PDB entry 6VXE | X-ray diffraction, 2.46 A resolution | chain A

# Chain A
Name: Trans-4-hydroxy-L-proline dehydratase
Source organism: Clostridioides difficile 70-100-2010
Notes: EC 4.2.1.172
UniProtKB: A0A031WDE4 (HYPD_CLODI); numbering as in UniProt (aligned over 1-789)
Sequence (809 residues; row label = number of the first residue in the row; numbers below 1 keep their minus sign (Met-19 is residue -19)):
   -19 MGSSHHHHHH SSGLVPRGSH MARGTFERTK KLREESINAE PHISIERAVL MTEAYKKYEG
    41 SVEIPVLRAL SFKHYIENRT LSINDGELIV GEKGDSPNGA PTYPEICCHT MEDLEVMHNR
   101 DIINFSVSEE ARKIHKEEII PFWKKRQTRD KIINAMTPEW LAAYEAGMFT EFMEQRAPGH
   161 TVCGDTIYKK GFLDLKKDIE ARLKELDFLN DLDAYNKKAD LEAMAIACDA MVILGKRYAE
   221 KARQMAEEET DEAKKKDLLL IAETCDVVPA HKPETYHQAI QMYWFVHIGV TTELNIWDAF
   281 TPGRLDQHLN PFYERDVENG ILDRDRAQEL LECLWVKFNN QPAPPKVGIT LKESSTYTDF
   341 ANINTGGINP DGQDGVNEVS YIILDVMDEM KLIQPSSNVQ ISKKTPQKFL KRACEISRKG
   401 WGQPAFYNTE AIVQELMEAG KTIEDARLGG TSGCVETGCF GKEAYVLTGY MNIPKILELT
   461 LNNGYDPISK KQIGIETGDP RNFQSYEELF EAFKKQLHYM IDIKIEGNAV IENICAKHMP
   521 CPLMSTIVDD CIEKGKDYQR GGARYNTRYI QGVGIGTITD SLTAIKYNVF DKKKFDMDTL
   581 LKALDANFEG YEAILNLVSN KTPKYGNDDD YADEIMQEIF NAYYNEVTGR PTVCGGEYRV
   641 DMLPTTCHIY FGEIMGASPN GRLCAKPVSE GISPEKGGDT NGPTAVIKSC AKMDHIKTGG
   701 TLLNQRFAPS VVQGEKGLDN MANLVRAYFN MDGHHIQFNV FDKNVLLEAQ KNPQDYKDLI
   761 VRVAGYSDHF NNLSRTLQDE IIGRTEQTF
Unresolved in the structure: -19 to 0
Differences from the reference sequence: initiating methionine (-19); expression tag (-18 to 0)
UniProt features mapped onto this chain:
  - active site: Cys434 (Cysteine radical intermediate), Glu436 (Proton acceptor)
  - modified residue: Gly765 (Glycine radical)
Residues lining bound ligands: 4-hydroxyproline (HYP): Phe152, His160, Trp277, Asp278, Lys326, Glu333, Ser334, Phe340, Gly433, Cys434, Glu436, Leu447, Tyr450, Leu643, Thr645
What the authors report for this chain:
  - catalytic residues: Cys434, Gly765
  - contacts within the chain: His160-Glu436 (hydrogen bond), Cys434-Gly765
  - binding site for 4-hydroxyproline: Phe152, Trp277, Asp278, Ser334, Asp339, Phe340, Cys434, Glu436, Tyr450, Thr645
  - catalytic residues: His160, Asp278, Asp339, Glu436 (proposed by the authors, not directly observed)
  - mutagenesis - H160Q, D278N, S334A, D339N, F340A, C434S, E436Q, Y450F/T645A: abolished catalytic activity on 4-hydroxyproline
  - mutagenesis - Y450F, T645A: decreased catalytic activity on 4-hydroxyproline

# In short
Chain A binds 4-hydroxyproline. From UniProt: active-site residues Cys434 and Glu436. The paper reports
catalytic residues Cys434, Gly765 and His160 among others; H160Q, D278N and S334A, among others, abolish
catalytic activity on 4-hydroxyproline; 10 substitutions were tested in all.
Chain A is Trans-4-hydroxy-L-proline dehydratase (Clostridioides difficile 70-100-2010); the structure,
Crystal structure of hydroxyproline dehydratase (HypD) from Clostridioides difficile with substrate
trans-4-hydroxy-L-proline bound, was determined by X-ray diffraction, deposited together with 6VXC.
